Entry 8PKU (X-ray diffraction, 1.73 A resolution); this record covers chain A.

[Chain A]
Name: Kelch-like ECH-associated protein 1
Organism: Homo sapiens
UniProtKB: Q14145 (KEAP1_HUMAN); residues 312-623 here = UniProt positions 312-623
Chain sequence (316 residues; each row starts with the number of its first residue):
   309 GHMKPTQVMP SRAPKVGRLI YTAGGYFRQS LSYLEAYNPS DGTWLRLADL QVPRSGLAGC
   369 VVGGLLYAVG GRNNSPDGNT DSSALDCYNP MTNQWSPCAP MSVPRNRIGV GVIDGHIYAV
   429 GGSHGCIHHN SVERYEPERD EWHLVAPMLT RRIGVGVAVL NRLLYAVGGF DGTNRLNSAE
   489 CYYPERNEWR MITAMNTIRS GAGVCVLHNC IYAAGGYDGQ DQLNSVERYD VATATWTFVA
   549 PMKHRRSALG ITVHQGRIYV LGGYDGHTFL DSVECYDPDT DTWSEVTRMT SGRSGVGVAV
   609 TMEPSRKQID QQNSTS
Unresolved in the structure: 309-324, 615-624
Construct notes: expression tag (309-311, 624); conflict Ser319 (Cys in Q14145), Ala540 (Glu in Q14145), Ala542 (Glu in Q14145), Ser613 (Cys in Q14145), Ser622 (Cys in Q14145)
Curated features (UniProtKB/Swiss-Prot):
  - site: Cys434 (Sensor for electrophilic agents)
  - modified residue: Cys434 (S-cGMP-cysteine)
  - natural variant: Gly333 (G333C: In a NSCLC cell line), Gly350 (G350S: In a NSCLC cell line), Gly364 (G364C: In a lung adenocarcinoma cell line), Gly430 (G430C: In a lung adenocarcinoma patient), Ala522 (A522V: In a breast cancer sample)
  - mutagenesis: Tyr334 (Y334A: Loss of interaction with NFE2L2/NRF2. Strongly reduces repression of NFE2L2/NRF2-dependent gene expression. Loss of interaction with PGAM5), Arg380 (R380A: Loss of interaction with NFE2L2/NRF2. Abolishes repression of NFE2L2/NRF2-dependent gene expression. Impaired interaction with SQSTM1/p62), Asn382 (N382A: Loss of interaction with NFE2L2/NRF2. Strongly reduces repression of NFE2L2/NRF2-dependent gene expression. Impaired interaction with SQSTM1/p62), Arg415 (R415A: Loss of interaction with NFE2L2/NRF2. Abolishes repression of NFE2L2/NRF2-dependent gene expression. Loss of interaction with PGAM5. Does not affect interaction with SQSTM1/p62), His436 (H436A: Loss of interaction with NFE2L2/NRF2. Abolishes repression of NFE2L2/NRF2-dependent gene expression. Does not affect interaction with SQSTM1/p62), Phe478 (F478A: Abolishes repression of NFE2L2/NRF2-dependent gene expression), Arg483 (R483A: Loss of interaction with NFE2L2/NRF2. Abolishes repression of NFE2L2/NRF2-dependent gene expression. Loss of interaction with PGAM5. Does not affect interaction with SQSTM1/p62), Tyr525 (Y525A: Loss of interaction with NFE2L2/NRF2. Strongly reduces repression of NFE2L2/NRF2-dependent gene expression. Abolishes interaction with SQSTM1/p62), Tyr572 (Y572A: Loss of interaction with NFE2L2/NRF2. Strongly reduces repression of NFE2L2/NRF2-dependent gene expression. Loss of interaction with PGAM5. Abolishes interaction with SQSTM1/p62), Lys615 (K615R: Decreases binding to PGCKA1. Increases protein half-life)

[Overview]
Curated annotation (UniProt) lists 10 mutagenesis sites.
Chain A is Kelch-like ECH-associated protein 1 (Homo sapiens); the structure, Kelch domain of KEAP1 in complex
with ortho-dimethylbenzene linked cyclic peptide 3 (ortho-WRCDEETGEC), was determined by X-ray diffraction
together with 8PKV, 8PKW and 8PKX from the same study.
